4RKH - chains F and B of the 6 polymer chains in the assembly; structure by X-ray diffraction, 2.00 A resolution.

# Chain F
Protein: E3 ubiquitin-protein ligase msl-2
Organism: Drosophila melanogaster
Notes: EC 6.3.2.-; fragment: CXC domain
UniProtKB: P50534 (MSL2_DROME); residues 520-570 here = UniProt positions 520-570
Amino-acid sequence (52 residues; row label = number of the first residue in the row):
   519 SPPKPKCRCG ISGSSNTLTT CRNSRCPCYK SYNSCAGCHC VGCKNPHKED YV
Disordered / not traced: 519-521, 531-532, 570
Differences from the reference sequence: expression tag (519); engineered mutation Gly560 (Cys in P50534)
Swiss-Prot annotation at these positions:
  - binding site (Zn(2+)): Cys525, Cys527, Cys539, Cys544, Cys546, Cys553, Cys556, Cys558, Cys561
  - mutagenesis: Arg526 (R526A: Reduced DNA-binding. Abolished DNA-binding; when associated with A-543), Asn534 (N534A: Reduced DNA-binding), Thr537 (T537D: Reduced DNA-binding), Arg543 (R543A: Abolished DNA-binding. Abolished DNA-binding; when associated with A-526)
Metal / ion sites: Zn2+ site 1: Cys525, Cys527, Cys539, Cys544; Zn2+ site 2: Cys525, Cys546, Cys553, Cys556; Zn2+ site 3: Cys539, Cys553, Cys558, Cys561
Reported in the primary citation:
  - binding site for the 15-nt DNA strand: Cys525 to Pro545
  - specificity-determining residues: Arg543
  - binding site for the 15-nt DNA strand (chain B): Ser542, Arg543
  - self-association interface (contacts with another copy of this molecule); pairs are residue here / residue on that copy: Ser542-Asn534 (hydrogen bond)
  - mutagenesis - R526A, N534A, R543A: decreased localization
  - mutagenesis - R543A: abolished binding to DNA
  - mutagenesis - R526A, N534A (3.1-fold), T537D (12.5-fold): decreased binding to DNA

# Chain B
Molecule: 15-nt DNA strand
Sequence (15 nucleotides; row label = number of the first residue in the row):
     2 ATCCATCTCG CTCAT

# Chain F / chain B interface
Contacting residue pairs (12; chain F residue first):
  Cys525(F) - DT16(B)  phosphate contact
  Arg526(F) - DT16(B)  hydrogen bond to the phosphate
  Cys527(F) - DA15(B)  phosphate contact
  Gly528(F) - DA15(B)  hydrogen bond to the phosphate
  Ser530(F) - DA15(B)  hydrogen bond to the base
  Ser530(F) - DT16(B)  base contact
  Ser533(F) - DC14(B)  phosphate contact
  Asn534(F) - DC14(B)  phosphate contact
  Arg543(F) - DT13(B)  hydrogen bond to the base
  Arg543(F) - DC14(B)  hydrogen bond to the sugar
  Arg543(F) - DA15(B)  hydrogen bond to the sugar
  Pro545(F) - DT16(B)  phosphate contact
Interface residues without a listed pair, chain F (11 interface residues in all): Ile529, Thr537

# In short
The interface between chain F and chain B involves 11 residues on one side and 4 on the other, with 6 hydrogen
bonds. Polar contacts include Ser530(F)-DA15(B), Arg543(F)-DT13(B) and Arg543(F)-DC14(B). From the paper: a
binding site for the 15-nt DNA strand (chain B) at Ser542(F) and Arg543(F); R526A, N534A and R543A of chain F
reduce localization.
Chain F is E3 ubiquitin-protein ligase msl-2 (Drosophila melanogaster) and chain B is a 15-nt DNA strand; the
structure, Structure of the MSL2 CXC domain bound with a specific MRE sequence, was determined by X-ray
diffraction together with 4RKG from the same study.
